1EWT - chains A and B; structure by X-ray diffraction, 3.70 A resolution.

# Chain A (and B)
Name: Metabotropic glutamate receptor subtype 1
Organism: Rattus norvegicus
Notes: fragment: extracellular ligand binding region; chain B of this document is another copy of the same molecule, construct and numbering; everything in this record applies to it too
UniProt: P23385 (MGR1_RAT); numbering as in UniProt (aligned over 33-522)
Amino-acid sequence (490 residues; each row starts with the number of its first residue):
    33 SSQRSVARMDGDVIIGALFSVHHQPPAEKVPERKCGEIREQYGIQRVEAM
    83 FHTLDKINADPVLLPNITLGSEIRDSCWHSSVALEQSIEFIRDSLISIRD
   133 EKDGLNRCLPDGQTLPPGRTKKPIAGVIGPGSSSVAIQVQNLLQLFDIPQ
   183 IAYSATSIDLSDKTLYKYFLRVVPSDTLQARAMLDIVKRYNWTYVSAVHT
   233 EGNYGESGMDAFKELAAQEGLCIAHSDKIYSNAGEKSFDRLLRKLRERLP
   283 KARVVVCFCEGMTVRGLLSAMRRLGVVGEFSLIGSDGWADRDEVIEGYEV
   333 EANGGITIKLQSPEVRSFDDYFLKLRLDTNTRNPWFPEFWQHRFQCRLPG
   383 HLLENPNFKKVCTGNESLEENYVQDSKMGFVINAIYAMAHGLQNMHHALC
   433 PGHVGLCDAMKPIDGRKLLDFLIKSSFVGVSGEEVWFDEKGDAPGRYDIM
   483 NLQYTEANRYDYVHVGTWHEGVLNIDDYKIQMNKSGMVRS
Not modelled in the structure: 33-34, 132-153, 513-522
Cystine bridges: Cys67-Cys109, Cys289-Cys291, Cys378-Cys394, Cys432-Cys439
Swiss-Prot annotation at these positions:
  - binding site (L-glutamate): Tyr74, Ser165, Ser186 to Thr188, Tyr236, Asp318, Lys409
  - glycosylation (N-linked (GlcNAc...) asparagine): Asn98, Asn223, Asn397, Asn515
  - mutagenesis: Cys67 (C67S: Impairs protein folding and abolishes location at the cell surface), Cys109 (C109S: Impairs protein folding and abolishes location at the cell surface), Cys140 (C140S: Impairs homodimerization)

# How chain A and chain B interact
Pairs across the interface (20; chain A residue first):
  Arg36(A) with Arg131(B)
  Pro63(A) with Ile130(B)
  Glu64(A) with Ile130(B); Arg131(B)
  Arg65(A) with Leu127(B), hydrogen bond (side chain-backbone)
  Leu116(A) with Leu177(B); Phe178(B), hydrophobic
  Glu117(A) with Leu127(B); Arg131(B), salt bridge
  Ile120(A) with Ile120(B), hydrophobic; Phe178(B), hydrophobic
  Arg124(A) with Arg124(B)
  Leu127(A) with Arg65(B)
  Arg131(A) with Glu64(B); Glu117(B), salt bridge
  Asn173(A) with Leu177(B)
  Leu174(A) with Leu174(B), hydrophobic; Leu177(B), hydrophobic
  Leu177(A) with Leu174(B), hydrophobic
  Phe178(A) with Ile120(B), hydrophobic
Other interface residues (no listed pair), chain A (18 interface residues in all): Gln35, Glu121, Ile123, Gln170
Other interface residues (no listed pair), chain B (15 interface residues in all): Leu116, Ile123, Gln170, Asn173

# Summary
Chain A and chain B form an interface of 18 and 15 residues respectively; the contacts include 1 hydrogen bond
and 2 salt bridges. Among the polar pairs are Glu117(A)-Arg131(B) and Arg65(A)-Leu127(B).
Both chains are Metabotropic glutamate receptor subtype 1 (Rattus norvegicus). Entry 1EWT (Crystal structure
of metabotropic glutamate receptor subtype 1 ligand free form I) was determined by X-ray diffraction together
with 1EWK and 1EWV from the same study.
